8YF5 - chains B and E of the 5 polymer chains in the assembly; structure by electron microscopy, 3.78 A resolution.

== Chain B ==
Molecule: Decapping nuclease
From: Komagataella phaffii
Notes: EC 3.6.1.-
Reference sequence: F2QLF5 (F2QLF5_KOMPC); numbering as in UniProt (aligned over 1-381)
Amino-acid sequence (384 residues; row label = number of the first residue in the row; numbers below 1 keep their minus sign (Gly-2 is residue -2)):
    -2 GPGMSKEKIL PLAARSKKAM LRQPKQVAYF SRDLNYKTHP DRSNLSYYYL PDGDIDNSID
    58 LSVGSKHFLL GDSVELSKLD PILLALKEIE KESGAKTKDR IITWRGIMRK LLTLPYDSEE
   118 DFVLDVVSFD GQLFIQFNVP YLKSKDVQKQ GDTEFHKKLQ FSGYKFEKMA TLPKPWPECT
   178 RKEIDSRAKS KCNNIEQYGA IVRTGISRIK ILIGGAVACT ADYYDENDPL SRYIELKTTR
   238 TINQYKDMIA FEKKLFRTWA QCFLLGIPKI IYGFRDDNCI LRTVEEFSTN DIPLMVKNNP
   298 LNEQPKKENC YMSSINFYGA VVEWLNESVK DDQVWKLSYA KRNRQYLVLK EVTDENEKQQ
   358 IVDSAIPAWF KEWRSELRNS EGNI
Unresolved in the structure: -2 to 0
Differences from the reference sequence: expression tag (-2 to 0); engineered mutation Ala213 (Glu in F2QLF5), Ala215 (Asp in F2QLF5)

== Chain E ==
Molecule: Exonuclease Rat1p and Rai1p interacting protein
From: Komagataella phaffii
Reference sequence: F2QNA8 (F2QNA8_KOMPC); residues 1-375 here = UniProt positions 1-375
Amino-acid sequence (381 residues; numbered 1 to 381; the number before each row is that of its first residue):
     1 MSYSKDIVLE KLASLEETQI SIQSIGQWCL FHHRHAPETV AIWSEFVGST QTKKLAGLYL
    61 ANEIIQQSRA KRKTTFLDEF AKVLPSTLEQ IYPSMISTHQ AKLKRIIDVW SQRKIFDSNL
   121 IHRLYQSIQD QKAYNGLSSS SSNSPPINSG DLAPEISSLS TLFNKISTLK SSTSLVVNQI
   181 NEQYSSLFDS ETLPGTDIYL KQLGDLSTLI TSARSKSQET QELRESIINE LKKLIQVQES
   241 WITKDAESSG SLDEKLATVQ QKESELKEFI NDVEEEDGVP QYAASSDEEG DENVSKKRKM
   301 ESPPTETVDS GEQPTNPVHP QLSSILESLS RTTGLTPEPA STSDESATAT QKQDETPVSS
   361 SINPALASLL SKLNGLEVLF Q
Unresolved in the structure: 131-381
Differences from the reference sequence: expression tag (376-381)

== Chain B / chain E interface ==
Pairs across the interface (15; chain B residue first):
  Ser62(B) with Arg113(E), hydrogen bond (backbone-side chain)
  Lys63(B) with Gln66(E), hydrogen bond (backbone-side chain); Arg113(E), hydrogen bond (backbone-side chain)
  His64(B) with Arg105(E), hydrogen bond (backbone-side chain)
  Phe65(B) with Gln112(E); Arg113(E), hydrogen bond (backbone-side chain)
  Leu66(B) with Arg105(E); Val109(E), hydrophobic; Gln112(E)
  Leu67(B) with Gln112(E)
  Gln147(B) with Lys114(E), hydrogen bond
  Lys154(B) with Arg113(E)
  Lys188(B) with Tyr59(E), hydrogen bond; Arg105(E)
  Cys189(B) with Arg105(E), hydrogen bond (backbone-side chain)
Interface residues without a listed pair, chain B (11 interface residues in all): Lys186
Interface residues without a listed pair, chain E (9 interface residues in all): Gln19, Asn62

== In short ==
11 residues of chain B face 9 of chain E across their interface, with 8 hydrogen bonds. Among the polar pairs
are Ser62(B)-Arg113(E), Lys63(B)-Gln66(E) and Lys63(B)-Arg113(E).
Chain B is Decapping nuclease and chain E is Exonuclease Rat1p and Rai1p interacting protein, both from
Komagataella phaffii; the structure, Cryo EM structure of Komagataella phaffii Rat1-Rai1-Rtt103 complex, was
determined by electron microscopy (same publication as 8YFE, 8YFQ and 8YFR).
